4JTV - chains A and F of the 6 polymer chains in the assembly; structure by X-ray diffraction, 3.00 A resolution.

[Chain A]
Name: Hemagglutinin
From: Influenza A virus
UniProt: C3W5S1 (C3W5S1_I09A0); residues 7-327 here correspond to UniProt positions 18-338 (UniProt number = residue number + 11)
Chain sequence (321 residues; numbered 7 to 327; the number before each row is that of its first residue):
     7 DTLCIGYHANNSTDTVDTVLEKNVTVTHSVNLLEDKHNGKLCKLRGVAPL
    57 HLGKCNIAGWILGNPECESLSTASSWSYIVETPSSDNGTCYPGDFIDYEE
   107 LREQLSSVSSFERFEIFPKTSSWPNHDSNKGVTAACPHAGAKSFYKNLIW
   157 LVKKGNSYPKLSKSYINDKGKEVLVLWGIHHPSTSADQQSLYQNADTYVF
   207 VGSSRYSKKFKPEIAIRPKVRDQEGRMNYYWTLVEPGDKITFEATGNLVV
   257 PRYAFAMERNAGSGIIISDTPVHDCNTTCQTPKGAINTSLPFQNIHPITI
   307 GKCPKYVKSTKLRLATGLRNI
Cystine bridges: Cys48-Cys281, Cys61-Cys73, Cys96-Cys142, Cys285-Cys309
Covalently attached groups: N-acetylglucosamine (NAG) linked to Asn17, Asn29, Asn93, Asn282

[Chain F]
Name: Hemagglutinin
From: Influenza A virus
UniProt: C3W5S1 (C3W5S1_I09A0); residues 1-162 here correspond to UniProt positions 345-506 (UniProt number = residue number + 344)
Chain sequence (162 residues; row label = number of the first residue in the row):
     1 GLFGAIAGFIEGGWTGMVDGWYGYHHQNEQGSGYAADLKSTQNAIDEITN
    51 KVNSVIEKMNTQFTAVGKEFNHLEKRIENLNKKVDDGFLDIWTYNAELLV
   101 LLENERTLDYHDSNVKNLYEKVRSQLKNNAKEIGNGCFEFYHKCDNTCME
   151 SVKNGTYDYPKY
Not modelled in the structure: 1
Cystine bridges: Cys144-Cys148

[Interface between chain A and chain F]
Contacting residue pairs - 13 pairs, chain A then chain F:
  Asp103(A) - Leu73(F)
  Glu105(A) - Arg76(F)  salt bridge
  Glu106(A) - Leu73(F)
  Glu106(A) - Glu74(F)  hydrogen bond (side chain-backbone)
  Glu106(A) - Lys75(F)  hydrogen bond (side chain-backbone)
  Glu106(A) - Arg76(F)
  Glu109(A) - Lys75(F)
  Glu109(A) - Arg76(F)
  Glu109(A) - Asn79(F)  hydrogen bond
  Gln110(A) - His72(F)  hydrogen bond (side chain-backbone)
  Gln110(A) - Lys75(F)
  Trp237(A) - Leu73(F)  hydrophobic
  Lys311(A) - Asp90(F)  salt bridge
Interface residues without a listed pair, chain A (11 interface residues in all): Arg211, Arg265, Ala267, Phe298
Interface residues without a listed pair, chain F (8 interface residues in all): Tyr94

[In short]
The interface between chain A and chain F involves 11 residues on one side and 8 on the other, with 4 hydrogen
bonds and 2 salt bridges. Among the polar pairs are Glu105(A)-Arg76(F), Lys311(A)-Asp90(F) and
Glu106(A)-Glu74(F).
Here chain A is Hemagglutinin and chain F is Hemagglutinin, both from Influenza A virus. Entry 4JTV (Crystal
structure of 2009 pandemic influenza virus hemagglutinin complexed with human receptor analogue LSTc) was
determined by X-ray diffraction, deposited together with 4JTX, 4JU0, 4JUG, 4JUH and 4JUJ.
